Entry 6GK7 (X-ray diffraction, 2.95 A resolution); this record covers chains L and A of the 3 polymer chains in the assembly.

== Chain L ==
Name: Human fab antibody fragment of cbtau-27.1(s31y, T100I)
Organism: Homo sapiens
Notes: fragment: fab antibody fragment; antibody fragment or engineered binder
Chain sequence (216 residues; numbered 2 to 217; the number before each row is that of its first residue):
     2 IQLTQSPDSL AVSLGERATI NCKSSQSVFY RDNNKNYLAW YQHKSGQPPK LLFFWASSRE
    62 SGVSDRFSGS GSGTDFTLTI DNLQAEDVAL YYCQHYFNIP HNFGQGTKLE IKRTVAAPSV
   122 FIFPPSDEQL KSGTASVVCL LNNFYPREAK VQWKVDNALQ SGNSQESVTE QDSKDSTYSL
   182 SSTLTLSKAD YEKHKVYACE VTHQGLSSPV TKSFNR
Disulfides: C23-C94, C140-C200

== Chain A ==
Name: Human tau peptide A8119 residues 299-318
Notes: fragment: fab antibody fragment
Chain sequence (11 residues; row label = number of the first residue in the row):
   308 IVYKPVDLSK V

== How chain L and chain A interact ==
Pairs across the interface (11):
  Q27(L) - V309(A)  hydrogen bond (side chain-backbone)
  Y31(L) - Y310(A)
  Y31(L) - P312(A)
  F98(L) - V309(A)
  F98(L) - Y310(A)
  F98(L) - K311(A)
  F98(L) - P312(A)
  F98(L) - V313(A)  hydrogen bond (backbone-backbone)
  N99(L) - V313(A)
  I100(L) - L315(A)  hydrophobic
  H102(L) - L315(A)
Interface residues without a listed pair, chain L (7 interface residues in all): Y38
Interface residues without a listed pair, chain A (7 interface residues in all): I308
The authors on this interface:
  - epitope / paratope residues, chain A: P312(A)

== Overview ==
The chain L/chain A interface involves 7 residues from each chain, with 2 hydrogen bonds. Among the polar
pairs are Q27(L)-V309(A) and F98(L)-V313(A). The paper reports the epitope/paratope residue P312(A).
Chain L is Human fab antibody fragment of cbtau-27.1(s31y, T100I) (Homo sapiens) and chain A is Human tau
peptide A8119 residues 299-318; the structure, Crystal structure of anti-tau antibody dmCBTAU-27.1, double
mutant (S31Y, T100I) of CBTAU-27.1, in complex with Tau ..., was determined by X-ray diffraction (same
publication as 5ZV3, 6GK8, 6DCV and 6DCW).
